Entry 6XTY (electron microscopy, 6.77 A resolution (low resolution: residue-level contacts below are approximate; hydrogen-bond / salt-bridge calls are withheld)); this record covers chains F and G of the 14 polymer chains in the assembly.

== Chain F (and G) ==
Protein: WD repeat and HMG-box DNA-binding protein 1
Organism: Homo sapiens
Notes: chain G of this document is another copy of the same molecule, construct and numbering; everything in this record applies to it too
UniProtKB: O75717 (WDHD1_HUMAN); numbering as in UniProt (aligned over 1-1129)
Chain sequence (1171 residues; numbered -41 to 1129; the number before each row is that of its first residue; numbers below 1 keep their minus sign (Met-41 is residue -41)):
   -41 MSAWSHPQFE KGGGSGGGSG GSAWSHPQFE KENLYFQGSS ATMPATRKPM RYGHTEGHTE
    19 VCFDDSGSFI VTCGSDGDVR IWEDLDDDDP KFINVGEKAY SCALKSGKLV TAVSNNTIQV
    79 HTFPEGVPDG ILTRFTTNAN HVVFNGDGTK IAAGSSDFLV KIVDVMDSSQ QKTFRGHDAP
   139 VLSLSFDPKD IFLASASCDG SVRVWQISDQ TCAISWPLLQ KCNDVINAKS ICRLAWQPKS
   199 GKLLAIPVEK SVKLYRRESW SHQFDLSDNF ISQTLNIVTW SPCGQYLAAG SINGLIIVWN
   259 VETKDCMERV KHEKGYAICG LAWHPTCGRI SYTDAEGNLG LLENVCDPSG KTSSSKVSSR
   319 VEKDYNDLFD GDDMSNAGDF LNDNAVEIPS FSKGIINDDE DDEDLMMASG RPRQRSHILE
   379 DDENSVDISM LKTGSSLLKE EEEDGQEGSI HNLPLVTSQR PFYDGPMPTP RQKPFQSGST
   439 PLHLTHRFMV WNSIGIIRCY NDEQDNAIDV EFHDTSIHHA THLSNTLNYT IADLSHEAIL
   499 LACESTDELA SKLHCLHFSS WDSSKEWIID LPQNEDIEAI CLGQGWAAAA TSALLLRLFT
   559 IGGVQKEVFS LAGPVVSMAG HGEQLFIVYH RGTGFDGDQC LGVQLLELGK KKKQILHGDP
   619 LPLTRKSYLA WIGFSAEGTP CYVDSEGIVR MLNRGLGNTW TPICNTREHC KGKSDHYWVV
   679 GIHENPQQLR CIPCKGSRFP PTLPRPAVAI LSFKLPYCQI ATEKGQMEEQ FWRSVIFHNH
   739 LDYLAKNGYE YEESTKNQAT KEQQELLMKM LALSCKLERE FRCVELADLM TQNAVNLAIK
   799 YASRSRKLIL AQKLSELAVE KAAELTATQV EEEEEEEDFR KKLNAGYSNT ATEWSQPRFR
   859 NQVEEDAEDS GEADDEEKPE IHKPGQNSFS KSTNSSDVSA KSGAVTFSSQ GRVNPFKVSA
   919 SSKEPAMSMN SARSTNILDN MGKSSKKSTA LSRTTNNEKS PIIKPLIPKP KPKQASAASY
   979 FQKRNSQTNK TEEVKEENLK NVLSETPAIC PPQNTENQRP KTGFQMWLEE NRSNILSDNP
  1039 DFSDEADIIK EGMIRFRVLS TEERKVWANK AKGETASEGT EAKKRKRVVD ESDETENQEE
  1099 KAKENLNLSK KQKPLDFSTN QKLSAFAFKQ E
Not modelled in the structure: -41 to 420, 824-1129
Construct notes: initiating methionine (-41); expression tag (-40 to 0)
Swiss-Prot annotation at these positions:
  - DNA-binding region: Gln1016 to Glu1079 (HMG box)
  - modified residue: Ser333 (Phosphoserine), Ser374 (Phosphoserine), Ser383 (Phosphoserine), Ser387 (Phosphoserine), Lys671 (N6-acetyllysine), Thr824 (Phosphothreonine), Thr826 (Phosphothreonine), Ser868 (Phosphoserine), Ser917 (Phosphoserine), Ser919 (Phosphoserine), Ser932 (Phosphoserine), Lys962 (N6-acetyllysine), Ser984 (Phosphoserine), Ser1041 (Phosphoserine), Ser1090 (Phosphoserine)
  - cross-link (Glycyl lysine isopeptide (Lys-Gly)): Lys397 (interchain with G-Cter in SUMO2), Lys1127 (interchain with G-Cter in SUMO1)

== How chain F and chain G interact ==
Pairs across the interface (76; chain F residue first):
  Tyr421(F) with Met425(G); Pro426(G)
  Pro424(F) with Pro426(G)
  Arg589(F) with Arg589(G)
  Phe593(F) with Thr591(G); Phe593(G)
  Asp617(F) with His615(G)
  Pro618(F) with Ala570(G); Tyr587(G)
  Pro620(F) with Ser568(G); Leu569(G)
  Leu621(F) with Leu552(G)
  Arg648(F) with Ser568(G)
  Gly653(F) with Lys610(G)
  Leu654(F) with Glu565(G); Phe567(G); Lys610(G)
  Gly655(F) with Gln612(G); His615(G)
  Asn656(F) with Gln612(G)
  Thr657(F) with Phe567(G); Gln602(G); Gln612(G)
  Trp658(F) with Phe567(G); Ser568(G)
  Thr659(F) with Val566(G); Phe567(G)
  Pro660(F) with Leu553(G); Ser568(G)
  Pro714(F) with Leu553(G); Arg555(G)
  Tyr715(F) with Arg555(G); Gln563(G); Lys564(G); Glu565(G); Val566(G)
  Cys716(F) with Ile527(G); Asp528(G); Leu529(G); Pro530(G); Arg555(G); Gln563(G)
  Gln717(F) with Ile527(G); Asp528(G)
  Lys722(F) with Gly561(G)
  Glu726(F) with Val562(G); Gln563(G)
  Trp730(F) with Gln563(G); Lys564(G); Glu565(G)
  Glu776(F) with Asp520(G); Ser522(G)
  Arg777(F) with Asp520(G); Ser522(G); Glu524(G); Trp525(G)
  Glu778(F) with Trp519(G); Asp520(G)
  Phe779(F) with His515(G); Ser518(G); Trp519(G); Asp520(G); Ile559(G)
  Arg780(F) with Trp525(G); Gly560(G); Gly561(G); Val562(G)
  Val782(F) with Trp519(G)
  Glu783(F) with Thr558(G); Ile559(G); Gly560(G); Val562(G)
  Leu784(F) with Val562(G)
  Ile807(F) with Trp519(G)
  Lys811(F) with Trp519(G)
  Glu822(F) with Lys608(G)
Also at the interface, not in a pair above, chain F (40 interface residues in all): Cys598, Gly723, Asp786, Leu808, Lys819
Also at the interface, not in a pair above, chain G (43 interface residues in all): Tyr421, Ser521, Ile526, Gly543, Leu604

== In short ==
The interface between chain F and chain G involves 40 residues on one side and 43 on the other. Curated
annotation (UniProt) lists a DNA-binding region on chain F.
Both chains are WD repeat and HMG-box DNA-binding protein 1 (Homo sapiens). Entry 6XTY (CryoEM structure of
human CMG bound to AND-1 (CMGA)) was determined by electron microscopy together with 6XTX from the same study.
